3ZJD - chains A and B; structure by X-ray diffraction, 1.87 A resolution.

# Chain A (and B)
Molecule: A20P50
Organism: Homo sapiens
Notes: EC 3.4.19.12, 6.3.2.-; fragment: otu domain, residues 1-366; chain B of this document is another copy of the same molecule, construct and numbering; everything in this record applies to it too
UniProtKB: P21580 (TNAP3_HUMAN); numbering as in UniProt (aligned over 1-366)
Chain sequence (366 residues; numbered 1 to 366; the number before each row is that of its first residue):
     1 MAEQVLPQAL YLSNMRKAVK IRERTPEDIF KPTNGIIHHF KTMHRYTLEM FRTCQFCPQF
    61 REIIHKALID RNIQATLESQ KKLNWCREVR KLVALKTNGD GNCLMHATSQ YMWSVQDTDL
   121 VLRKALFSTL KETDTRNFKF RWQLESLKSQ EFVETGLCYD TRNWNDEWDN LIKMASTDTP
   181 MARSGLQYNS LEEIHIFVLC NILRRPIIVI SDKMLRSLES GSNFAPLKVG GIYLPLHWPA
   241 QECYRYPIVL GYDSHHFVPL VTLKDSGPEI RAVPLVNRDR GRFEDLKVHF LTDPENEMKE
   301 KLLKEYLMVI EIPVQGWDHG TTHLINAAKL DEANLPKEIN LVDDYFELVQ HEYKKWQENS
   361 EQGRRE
Not modelled in the structure: 1-4, 150-162, 181-185, 219-226, 266, 357-366 (chain B: 1-5, 150-163, 181-184, 215-227, 358-366)
Differences from the reference sequence: engineered mutation Ser-114 (Gly in P21580)
Swiss-Prot annotation at these positions:
  - region (Interaction with ubiquitin): Leu-157 to Tyr-159, Ser-190 to Glu-192, Phe-224 to Leu-227
  - active site: Asp-100, Cys-103 (Nucleophile), His-256 (Proton acceptor)
  - modified residue: Ala-2 (N-acetylalanine)
  - natural variant: Cys-243 (C243Y: In AIFBL1)
  - mutagenesis: Asp-70 (D70A: Minor effect on 'Lys-48' deubiquitinase activity. Strongly reduced 'Lys-63' deubiquitinase activity), Thr-97 (T97A: Minor effect on 'Lys-48' deubiquitinase activity), Asp-100 (D100A: Strongly reduced deubiquitinase activity), Cys-103 (C103A: Loss of deubiquitinase activity; C103S: Loss of 'Lys-63' deubiquitinating activity. Down-regulation of TNF-induced NF-kappa-B activity less effective), His-106 (H106A: Reduces deubiquitinase activity), Leu-157 (L157A: Strongly reduced 'Lys-48' deubiquitinase activity), Tyr-159 (Y159A: Strongly reduced 'Lys-48' deubiquitinase activity), Ser-190 (S190A: Strongly reduced 'Lys-48' deubiquitinase activity), Glu-192 (E192A: Strongly reduced 'Lys-48' deubiquitinase activity), Phe-224 (F224A: Strongly reduced 'Lys-48' deubiquitinase activity), Leu-227 (L227A: Strongly reduced 'Lys-48' deubiquitinase activity), His-256 (H256A: Loss of deubiquitinase activity)
What the authors report for this chain:
  - catalytic residues: Asp-70, Cys-103, His-256

# Interface between chain A and chain B
Pairs across the interface (25; chain A residue first):
  Leu-12(A) with Met-15(B)
  Ser-13(A) with Met-15(B), hydrogen bond (backbone-backbone); Arg-16(B), hydrogen bond (backbone-backbone)
  Asn-14(A) with Asn-14(B), hydrogen bond
  Met-15(A) with Pro-7(B), hydrophobic; Leu-12(B); Ser-13(B), hydrogen bond (backbone-backbone); Leu-348(B)
  Arg-16(A) with Ser-13(B), hydrogen bond (backbone-backbone); Asp-344(B); Glu-347(B); Leu-348(B)
  Val-19(A) with Leu-348(B), hydrophobic; His-351(B)
  Glu-23(A) with His-351(B), salt bridge
  Asp-119(A) with His-351(B), salt bridge
  Asp-344(A) with Arg-16(B)
  Glu-347(A) with Arg-16(B), salt bridge
  Leu-348(A) with Met-15(B); Arg-16(B); Val-19(B), hydrophobic
  His-351(A) with Val-19(B); Arg-22(B); Glu-23(B); Asp-119(B), salt bridge
Also at the interface, not in a pair above, chain A (13 interface residues in all): Pro-7

# Summary
Chain A and chain B form an interface of 13 and 14 residues respectively; the contacts include 5 hydrogen
bonds and 4 salt bridges. Among the polar pairs are Glu-23(A)/His-351(B), Asp-119(A)/His-351(B) and
Glu-347(A)/Arg-16(B). UniProt lists 3 active-site residues and 12 mutagenesis sites on chain A. The paper
reports catalytic residues Asp-70(A), Cys-103(A) and His-256(A).
Chain A and chain B are both A20P50 (Homo sapiens); the structure, A20 OTU domain in reduced, active state at
1.87 A resolution, was determined by X-ray diffraction together with 3ZJE, 3ZJF and 3ZJG from the same study.
